PDB entry 4F2W | X-ray diffraction, 2.00 A resolution | chains A and B

== Chain A (and B) ==
Protein: 5'-methylthioadenosine/S-adenosylhomocysteine nucleosidase
Organism: Salmonella enterica subsp. enterica serovar Choleraesuis str. SCSA50
Notes: EC 3.2.2.9; chain B of this document is another copy of the same molecule, construct and numbering; everything in this record applies to it too
Reference sequence: E8NLP5 (E8NLP5_SALET); residues 1-232 here = UniProt positions 1-232
Sequence (248 residues; row label = number of the first residue in the row; numbers below 1 keep their minus sign (Met-15 is residue -15)):
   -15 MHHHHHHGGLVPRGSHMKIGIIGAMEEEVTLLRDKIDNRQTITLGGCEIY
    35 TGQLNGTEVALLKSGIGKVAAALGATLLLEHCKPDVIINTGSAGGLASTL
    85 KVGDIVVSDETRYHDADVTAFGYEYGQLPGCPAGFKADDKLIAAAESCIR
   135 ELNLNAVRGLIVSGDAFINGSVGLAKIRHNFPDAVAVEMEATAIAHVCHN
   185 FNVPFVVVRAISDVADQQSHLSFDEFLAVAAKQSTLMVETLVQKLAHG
Not modelled in the structure: -15 to 0, 232 (chain B: -15 to -7, 231-232)
Sequence notes: expression tag (-15 to 0)
Residues lining bound ligands: TDI ((3R,4S)-1-[(4-amino-5H-pyrrolo[3,2-d]pyrimidin-7-yl)methyl]-4-[(methylsulfanyl)methyl]pyrrolidin-3-ol): Ala8, Met9, Glu12, Ile50, Ser76, Ala77, Gly78, Ala150, Phe151, Ile152, Val171, Glu172, Met173, Glu174, Arg193, Ser196, Asp197, Ala199, Ser203, Phe207
What the authors report for this chain:
  - binding site for TDI: Glu12, Ile50, Ile152, Glu174, Arg193, Asp197
  - catalytic residues: Glu12 (proposed by the authors, not directly observed)
  - catalytic residues: Asp197 (citing earlier work)

== How chain A and chain B interact ==
Residue-residue contacts (60; chain A residue first):
  Gly29(A) - Asn184(B)  hydrogen bond (backbone-side chain)
  Gly29(A) - Phe185(B)
  Ile50(A) - Pro113(B)  hydrophobic
  Lys52(A) - Asp149(B)  salt bridge
  Val53(A) - Lys52(B)
  Val53(A) - Ala56(B)  hydrophobic
  Val53(A) - Tyr97(B)
  Val53(A) - Ala177(B)  hydrophobic
  Val53(A) - His180(B)
  Ala56(A) - Val53(B)  hydrophobic
  Ala56(A) - Ala56(B)  hydrophobic
  Leu57(A) - Thr60(B)
  Leu57(A) - Val181(B)  hydrophobic
  Leu57(A) - Asn184(B)
  Leu57(A) - Phe185(B)  hydrophobic
  Thr60(A) - Leu57(B)
  Thr60(A) - Thr60(B)
  Thr60(A) - Leu61(B)
  Glu64(A) - His65(B)  salt bridge
  His65(A) - Glu64(B)  salt bridge
  Tyr97(A) - Val53(B)
  Asp99(A) - Asp149(B)
  Ala100(A) - Asp149(B)
  Asp101(A) - Asp149(B)  hydrogen bond (backbone-backbone)
  Asp101(A) - Ala150(B)
  Asp101(A) - Phe151(B)  hydrogen bond (backbone-backbone)
  Val102(A) - Met173(B)  hydrophobic
  Ala104(A) - Asn153(B)
  Ala104(A) - His204(B)
  Phe105(A) - Phe151(B)  hydrophobic
  Phe105(A) - His204(B)
  Phe105(A) - Phe207(B)  hydrophobic
  Phe105(A) - Asp208(B)
  Leu112(A) - Ile50(B)
  Leu112(A) - Asp149(B)
  Leu112(A) - Met173(B)  hydrophobic
  Pro113(A) - Ile50(B)  hydrophobic
  Asp149(A) - Lys52(B)  salt bridge
  Asp149(A) - Asp99(B)
  Asp149(A) - Ala100(B)
  Asp149(A) - Asp101(B)  hydrogen bond (backbone-backbone)
  Asp149(A) - Leu112(B)
  Ala150(A) - Asp101(B)
  Phe151(A) - Asp101(B)  hydrogen bond (backbone-backbone)
  Phe151(A) - Ala104(B)  hydrophobic
  Phe151(A) - Phe105(B)  hydrophobic
  Asn153(A) - Ala104(B)
  Met173(A) - Val102(B)  hydrophobic
  Met173(A) - Leu112(B)  hydrophobic
  Ala177(A) - Val53(B)
  His180(A) - Val53(B)
  Asn184(A) - Gly29(B)  hydrogen bond (side chain-backbone)
  Asn184(A) - Leu57(B)
  Phe185(A) - Leu28(B)  hydrophobic
  Phe185(A) - Gly29(B)
  Phe185(A) - Leu57(B)  hydrophobic
  His204(A) - Ala104(B)
  His204(A) - Phe105(B)
  Phe207(A) - Phe105(B)  hydrophobic
  Asp208(A) - Phe105(B)
Also at the interface, not in a pair above, chain A (35 interface residues in all): Gly30, Gly51, Ala54, Leu61, Val181
Also at the interface, not in a pair above, chain B (36 interface residues in all): Gly30, Gly51, Ala54

== In short ==
35 residues of chain A and 36 residues of chain B are in contact, with 6 hydrogen bonds and 4 salt bridges.
Polar contacts include Lys52(A)-Asp149(B), Glu64(A)-His65(B) and Gly29(A)-Asn184(B). Chain A binds compound
TDI. The paper reports catalytic residues Glu12(A) and Asp197(A); a binding site for TDI at Glu12(A), Ile50(A)
and Ile152(A) among others.
Chain A and chain B are both 5'-methylthioadenosine/S-adenosylhomocysteine nucleosidase (Salmonella enterica
subsp. enterica serovar Choleraesuis str. SCSA50); the structure, Crystal structure of
5'-methylthioadenosine/S-adenosylhomocysteine nucleosidase from Salmonella enterica with
methyl-thio-DADMe-Immucillin-A, was determined by X-ray diffraction (same publication as 4F1W, 4F2P, 4F3C and
4F3K).
